8P0W - chains C and L of the 12 polymer chains in the assembly; structure by electron microscopy, 2.90 A resolution.

== Chain C ==
Molecule: COMM domain-containing protein 3
Organism: Homo sapiens
UniProtKB: Q9UBI1 (COMD3_HUMAN); residues 1-195 here = UniProt positions 1-195
Chain sequence (195 residues; row label = number of the first residue in the row):
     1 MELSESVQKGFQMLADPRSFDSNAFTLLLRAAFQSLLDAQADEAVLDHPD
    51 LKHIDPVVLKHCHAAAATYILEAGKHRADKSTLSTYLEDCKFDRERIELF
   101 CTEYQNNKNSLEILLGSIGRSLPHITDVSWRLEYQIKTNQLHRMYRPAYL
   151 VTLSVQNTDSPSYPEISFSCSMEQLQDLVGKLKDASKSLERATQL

== Chain L ==
Molecule: Coiled-coil domain-containing protein 22
Organism: Homo sapiens
UniProtKB: O60826 (CCD22_HUMAN); residues 1-627 here = UniProt positions 1-627
Chain sequence (627 residues; numbered 1 to 627; the number before each row is that of its first residue):
     1 MEEADRILIHSLRQAGTAVPPDVQTLRAFTTELVVEAVVRCLRVINPAVG
    51 SGLSPLLPLAMSARFRLAMSLAQACMDLGYPLELGYQNFLYPSEPDLRDL
   101 LLFLAERLPTDASEDADQPAGDSAILLRAIGSQIRDQLALPWVPPHLRTP
   151 KLQHLQGSALQKPFHASRLVVPELSSRGEPREFQASPLLLPVPTQVPQPV
   201 GRVASLLEHHALQLCQQTGRDRPGDEDWVHRTSRLPPQEDTRAQRQRLQK
   251 QLTEHLRQSWGLLGAPIQARDLGELLQAWGAGAKTGAPKGSRFTHSEKFT
   301 FHLEPQAQATQVSDVPATSRRPEQVTWAAQEQELESLREQLEGVNRSIEE
   351 VEADMKTLGVSFVQAESECRHSKLSTAEREQALRLKSRAVELLPDGTANL
   401 AKLQLVVENSAQRVIHLAGQWEKHRVPLLAEYRHLRKLQDCRELESSRRL
   451 AEIQELHQSVRAAAEEARRKEEVYKQLMSELETLPRDVSRLAYTQRILEI
   501 VGNIRKQKEEITKILSDTKELQKEINSLSGKLDRTFAVTDELVFKDAKKD
   551 DAVRKAYKYLAALHENCSQLIQTIEDTGTIMREVRDLEEQIETELGKKTL
   601 SNLEKIREDYRALRQENAGLLGRVREA
Not modelled in the structure: 1-119, 220-240, 265-290, 303-627
UniProt features mapped onto this chain:
  - modified residue: Ser-410 (Phosphoserine)
  - natural variant: Thr-17 (T17A: In RTSC2), Tyr-557 (Y557C: In RTSC2)
What the authors report for this chain:
  - post-translational modification sites: Ser-54

== How chain C and chain L interact ==
Pairs across the interface (73; chain C residue first):
  Glu-2(C) / His-210(L)
  Leu-3(C) / His-210(L)
  Ser-4(C) / His-210(L)  hydrogen bond (backbone-side chain)
  Ser-4(C) / Gln-213(L)  hydrogen bond
  Ser-4(C) / Leu-214(L)
  Ser-4(C) / Gln-217(L)
  Glu-5(C) / Gln-217(L)  hydrogen bond (backbone-side chain)
  Ser-6(C) / Gln-213(L)
  Val-7(C) / His-210(L)
  Ser-35(C) / Pro-193(L)
  Ser-35(C) / Arg-202(L)  hydrogen bond (backbone-side chain)
  Leu-36(C) / Pro-199(L)
  Leu-36(C) / Arg-202(L)
  Leu-36(C) / Leu-206(L)  hydrophobic
  Asp-38(C) / Pro-199(L)
  Asp-38(C) / Arg-202(L)  hydrogen bond (backbone-side chain)
  Ala-39(C) / Pro-197(L)
  Ala-39(C) / Pro-199(L)  hydrophobic
  Ala-41(C) / Thr-194(L)
  Ala-41(C) / Arg-202(L)
  Asp-42(C) / Thr-194(L)
  Glu-43(C) / Leu-190(L)
  Glu-43(C) / Pro-191(L)
  Leu-46(C) / Pro-191(L)  hydrophobic
  Asp-55(C) / Arg-181(L)  salt bridge
  Pro-56(C) / Ala-185(L)
  Val-57(C) / Pro-172(L)
  Val-57(C) / Glu-173(L)
  Val-57(C) / Arg-181(L)
  Val-57(C) / Ala-185(L)  hydrophobic
  Val-58(C) / Leu-174(L)  hydrophobic
  Lys-60(C) / Pro-172(L)
  Lys-60(C) / Gln-184(L)  hydrogen bond (side chain-backbone)
  Lys-60(C) / Ser-186(L)  hydrogen bond (side chain-backbone)
  Lys-60(C) / Leu-189(L)  hydrogen bond (side chain-backbone)
  His-61(C) / Leu-174(L)
  His-63(C) / Pro-193(L)
  Ala-64(C) / Val-192(L)  hydrophobic
  Thr-68(C) / Leu-206(L)
  Thr-68(C) / His-210(L)
  Leu-71(C) / Val-203(L)
  Leu-71(C) / Leu-206(L)  hydrophobic
  Glu-72(C) / Leu-207(L)
  Glu-72(C) / His-210(L)  salt bridge
  Leu-114(C) / Val-200(L)  hydrophobic
  Leu-114(C) / Val-203(L)  hydrophobic
  Leu-115(C) / Val-203(L)  hydrophobic
  Gly-116(C) / Gln-161(L)  hydrogen bond (backbone-side chain)
  Ser-117(C) / Gln-161(L)
  Ser-117(C) / Lys-162(L)  hydrogen bond (backbone-backbone)
  Ser-117(C) / Val-200(L)
  Ile-118(C) / Gln-161(L)
  Ile-118(C) / Lys-162(L)
  Ile-118(C) / Phe-164(L)
  Ile-118(C) / Val-203(L)  hydrophobic
  Gly-119(C) / Gln-161(L)
  Gly-119(C) / Lys-162(L)  hydrogen bond (backbone-backbone)
  Arg-120(C) / Gln-161(L)
  His-124(C) / Gln-156(L)
  Thr-126(C) / Trp-142(L)  hydrogen bond (backbone-side chain)
  Asp-127(C) / Trp-142(L)
  Gln-156(C) / Gly-157(L)
  Gln-156(C) / Ser-158(L)
  Thr-158(C) / Leu-160(L)
  Leu-189(C) / Ile-134(L)
  Ala-192(C) / Gly-131(L)
  Ala-192(C) / Ile-134(L)  hydrophobic
  Thr-193(C) / Gly-131(L)
  Thr-193(C) / Ile-134(L)
  Thr-193(C) / Arg-135(L)  hydrogen bond (backbone-side chain)
  Thr-193(C) / Leu-138(L)
  Leu-195(C) / Leu-127(L)
  Leu-195(C) / Arg-135(L)
Other interface residues (no listed pair), chain C (50 interface residues in all): Lys-9, Met-13, Leu-37, Gln-40, Val-45, Ala-67, Lys-75, Ser-121, Asp-159
Other interface residues (no listed pair), chain L (42 interface residues in all): Arg-128, Pro-145, Arg-148, Pro-163, Val-196

== Overview ==
Chain C and chain L form an interface of 50 and 42 residues respectively, with 13 hydrogen bonds and 2 salt
bridges. Polar contacts include Asp-55(C)/Arg-181(L), Glu-72(C)/His-210(L) and Ser-4(C)/His-210(L). The paper
reports a modification site at Ser-54(L).
Here chain C is COMM domain-containing protein 3 and chain L is Coiled-coil domain-containing protein 22, both
from Homo sapiens. Entry 8P0W (Structure of the human Commander complex COMMD ring) was determined by electron
microscopy together with 8P0V and 8P0X from the same study.
